2C6D - chain A; structure by X-ray diffraction, 2.20 A resolution.

[Chain A]
Name: Serine/threonine-protein kinase 6
Organism: Homo sapiens
Notes: EC 2.7.1.37; fragment: catalytic kinase domain residues 124-398
UniProt: O14965 (STK6_HUMAN); residues 123-397 here correspond to UniProt positions 124-398 (UniProt number = residue number + 1)
Sequence (275 residues; row label = number of the first residue in the row):
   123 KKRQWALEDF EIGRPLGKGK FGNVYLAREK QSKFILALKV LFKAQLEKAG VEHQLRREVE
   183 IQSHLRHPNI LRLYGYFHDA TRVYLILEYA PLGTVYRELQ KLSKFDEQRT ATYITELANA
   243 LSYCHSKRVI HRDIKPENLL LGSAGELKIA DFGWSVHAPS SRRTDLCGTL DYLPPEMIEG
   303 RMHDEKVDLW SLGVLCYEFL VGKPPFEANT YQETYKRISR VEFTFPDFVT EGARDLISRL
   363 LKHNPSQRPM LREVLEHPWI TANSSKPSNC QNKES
Not modelled in the structure: 123-124, 280-289, 390-397
Small-molecule neighbours: AMP-PNP (ANP; phosphoaminophosphonic acid-adenylate ester): Leu-138, Gly-139, Val-146, Ala-159, Lys-161, Leu-193, Leu-209, Glu-210, Tyr-211, Ala-212, Thr-216, Glu-259, Asn-260, Leu-262, Ala-272, Asp-273, Trp-276, Ser-277, Val-278
What the authors report for this chain:
  - conformationally variable residues (order/disorder transition): His-279 to Gly-290

[Summary]
Chain A binds AMP-PNP. From the paper: conformational variability at His-279.
Chain A is Serine/threonine-protein kinase 6 (Homo sapiens); the structure, Aurora A kinase activated mutant
(T287D) in complex with ADPNP, was determined by X-ray diffraction (same publication as 2C6E).
